Entry 8B9A (electron microscopy, 3.50 A resolution); this record covers chains 4 and 7 of the 23 polymer chains in the assembly.

[Chain 4]
Protein: DNA replication licensing factor MCM4
Organism: Saccharomyces cerevisiae
Notes: EC 3.6.4.12
UniProtKB: P30665 (MCM4_YEAST); numbering as in UniProt (aligned over 1-933)
Sequence (933 residues; numbered 1 to 933; the number before each row is that of its first residue):
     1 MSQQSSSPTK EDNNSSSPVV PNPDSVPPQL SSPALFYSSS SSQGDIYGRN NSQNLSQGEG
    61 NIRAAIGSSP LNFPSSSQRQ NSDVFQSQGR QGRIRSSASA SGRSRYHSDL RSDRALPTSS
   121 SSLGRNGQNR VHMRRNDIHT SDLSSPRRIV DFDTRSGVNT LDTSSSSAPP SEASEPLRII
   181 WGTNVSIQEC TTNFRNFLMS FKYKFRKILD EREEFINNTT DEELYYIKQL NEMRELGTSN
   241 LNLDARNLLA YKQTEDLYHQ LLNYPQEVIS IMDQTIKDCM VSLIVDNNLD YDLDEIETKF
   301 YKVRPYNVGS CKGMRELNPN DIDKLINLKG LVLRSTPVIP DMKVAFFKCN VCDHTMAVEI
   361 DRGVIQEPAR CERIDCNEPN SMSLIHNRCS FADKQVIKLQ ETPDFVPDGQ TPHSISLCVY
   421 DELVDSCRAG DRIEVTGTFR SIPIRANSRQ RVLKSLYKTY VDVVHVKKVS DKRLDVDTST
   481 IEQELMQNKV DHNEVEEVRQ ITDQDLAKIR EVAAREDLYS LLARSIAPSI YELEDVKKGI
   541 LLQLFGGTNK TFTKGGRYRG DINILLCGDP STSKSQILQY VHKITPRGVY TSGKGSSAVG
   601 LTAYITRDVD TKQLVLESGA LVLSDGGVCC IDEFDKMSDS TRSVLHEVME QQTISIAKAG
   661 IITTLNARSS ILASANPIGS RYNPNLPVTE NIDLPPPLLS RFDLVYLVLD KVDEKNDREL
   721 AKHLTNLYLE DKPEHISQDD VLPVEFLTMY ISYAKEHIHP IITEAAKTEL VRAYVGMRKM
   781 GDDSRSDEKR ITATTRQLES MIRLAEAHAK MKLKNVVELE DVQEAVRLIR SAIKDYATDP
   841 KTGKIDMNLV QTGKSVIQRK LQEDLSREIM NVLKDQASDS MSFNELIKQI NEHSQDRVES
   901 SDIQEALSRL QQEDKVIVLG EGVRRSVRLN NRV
Not modelled in the structure: 1-173, 470-500, 607-613, 781-791, 851-933
UniProt features mapped onto this chain:
  - motif: S700 to D703 (Arginine finger)
  - binding site (ATP): G568 to S575
  - modified residue (Phosphoserine): S52, S56, S69
  - mutagenesis: K574 (K574A: Loss of MCM2-7 complex helicase activity)
Bound ions: Zn2+: C349, C352, C371, C376
Ligand contacts: AMP-PNP (ANP; phosphoaminophosphonic acid-adenylate ester): S529, I530, Y531, D569, P570, S571, T572, S573, K574, S575, Q576, E633, N676, L724

[Chain 7]
Protein: DNA replication licensing factor MCM7
Organism: Saccharomyces cerevisiae
Notes: EC 3.6.4.12
UniProtKB: P38132 (MCM7_YEAST); residue numbers follow UniProt; this construct covers 1-845
Sequence (845 residues; numbered 1 to 845; the number before each row is that of its first residue):
     1 MSAALPSIQL PVDYNNLFNE ITDFLVTFKQ DTLSSDATRN ENEDENLDAE NIEQHLLEKG
    61 PKYMAMLQKV ANRELNSVII DLDDILQYQN EKFLQGTQAD DLVSAIQQNA NHFTELFCRA
   121 IDNNMPLPTK EIDYKDDVLD VILNQRRLRN ERMLSDRTNE IRSENLMDTT MDPPSSMNDA
   181 LREVVEDETE LFPPNLTRRY FLYFKPLSQN CARRYRKKAI SSKPLSVRQI KGDFLGQLIT
   241 VRGIITRVSD VKPAVEVIAY TCDQCGYEVF QEVNSRTFTP LSECTSEECS QNQTKGQLFM
   301 STRASKFSAF QECKIQELSQ QVPVGHIPRS LNIHVNGTLV RSLSPGDIVD VTGIFLPAPY
   361 TGFKALKAGL LTETYLEAQF VRQHKKKFAS FSLTSDVEER VMELITSGDV YNRLAKSIAP
   421 EIYGNLDVKK ALLLLLVGGV DKRVGDGMKI RGDINVCLMG DPGVAKSQLL KAICKISPRG
   481 VYTTGKGSSG VGLTAAVMKD PVTDEMILEG GALVLADNGI CCIDEFDKMD ESDRTAIHEV
   541 MEQQTISISK AGINTTLNAR TSILAAANPL YGRYNPRLSP LDNINLPAAL LSRFDILFLM
   601 LDIPSRDDDE KLAEHVTYVH MHNKQPDLDF TPVEPSKMRE YIAYAKTKRP VMSEAVNDYV
   661 VQAYIRLRQD SKREMDSKFS FGQATPRTLL GIIRLSQALA KLRLADMVDI DDVEEALRLV
   721 RVSKESLYQE TNKSKEDESP TTKIFTIIKK MLQETGKNTL SYENIVKTVR LRGFTMLQLS
   781 NCIQEYSYLN VWHLINEGNT LKFVDDGTMD TDQEDSLVST PKLAPQTTAS ANVSAQDSDI
   841 DLQDA
Not modelled in the structure: 1-4, 31-59, 156-189, 213-218, 730-845
UniProt features mapped onto this chain:
  - motif: S592 to D595 (Arginine finger)
  - binding site (ATP): Y423, G463, A465, K466, S467, N568, R593, R687
  - modified residue: T811 (Phosphothreonine), S819 (Phosphoserine), S838 (Phosphoserine)
  - mutagenesis: K466 (K466A: Loss of MCM2-7 complex helicase activity)
Bound ions: Zn2+: C262, C265, C284, C289; Mg2+: S467 (together with AMP-PNP)
Ligand contacts:
  - AMP-PNP (ANP; phosphoaminophosphonic acid-adenylate ester), molecule 1: E421, I422, Y423, N425, D461, P462, G463, V464, A465, K466, S467, Q468, N568, L612, V616
  - AMP-PNP (ANP), molecule 2: M448, E542, R593, P686, R687, L690

[Chain 4 / chain 7 interface]
Residue-residue contacts (113):
  I180(4) - R303(7)
  W181(4) - T261(7)
  W181(4) - E268(7)
  W181(4) - S301(7)
  W181(4) - R303(7)
  W181(4) - A304(7)  hydrophobic
  G182(4) - V138(7)
  G182(4) - I142(7)
  N184(4) - V141(7)
  Y264(4) - R303(7)
  E267(4) - R303(7)  salt bridge
  R315(4) - R341(7)  hydrogen bond (backbone-side chain)
  N318(4) - R341(7)  hydrogen bond
  P319(4) - F307(7)  hydrophobic
  P319(4) - A309(7)  hydrophobic
  I322(4) - F307(7)  hydrophobic
  D323(4) - T302(7)  hydrogen bond
  R362(4) - F299(7)
  R362(4) - M300(7)  hydrogen bond (side chain-backbone)
  Q400(4) - T555(7)
  P403(4) - T556(7)
  P403(4) - N558(7)  hydrogen bond (backbone-side chain)
  D408(4) - D517(7)
  D408(4) - R560(7)  salt bridge
  G409(4) - V514(7)
  G409(4) - D517(7)  hydrogen bond (backbone-side chain)
  P412(4) - L557(7)
  R451(4) - P280(7)
  R451(4) - S282(7)  hydrogen bond
  V452(4) - T277(7)
  V452(4) - F278(7)
  V452(4) - T279(7)
  L453(4) - T277(7)
  L453(4) - F278(7)  hydrogen bond (backbone-backbone)
  K454(4) - R276(7)
  K454(4) - F278(7)
  S455(4) - A254(7)
  S455(4) - V255(7)  hydrogen bond (backbone-backbone)
  S455(4) - S275(7)
  S455(4) - R276(7)  hydrogen bond (backbone-backbone)
  L456(4) - P253(7)
  Y457(4) - P253(7)  hydrogen bond (backbone-backbone)
  Y457(4) - V255(7)  hydrophobic
  Y457(4) - M300(7)
  Y457(4) - F307(7)  hydrophobic
  T459(4) - P253(7)
  P528(4) - D446(7)
  S529(4) - V444(7)
  S529(4) - D446(7)  hydrogen bond (backbone-side chain)
  S529(4) - M448(7)
  I530(4) - M448(7)  hydrophobic
  P570(4) - R687(7)
  S571(4) - T685(7)
  S571(4) - P686(7)
  S571(4) - R687(7)  hydrogen bond (side chain-backbone)
  S575(4) - Q543(7)  hydrogen bond
  Q576(4) - M448(7)
  Q576(4) - K449(7)  hydrogen bond (side chain-backbone)
  Q579(4) - Q543(7)
  Y580(4) - D446(7)  hydrogen bond
  Y580(4) - M448(7)
  K583(4) - G447(7)
  Y590(4) - Q543(7)  hydrogen bond
  Y590(4) - S547(7)
  T591(4) - S549(7)  hydrogen bond
  S592(4) - E539(7)  hydrogen bond
  S592(4) - S547(7)
  K594(4) - T535(7)
  G595(4) - S547(7)
  G595(4) - I548(7)
  G595(4) - S549(7)  hydrogen bond (backbone-backbone)
  G595(4) - K550(7)
  S596(4) - S549(7)
  S597(4) - S549(7)  hydrogen bond (backbone-backbone)
  S597(4) - K550(7)
  G600(4) - S549(7)
  G600(4) - K550(7)
  Y604(4) - M506(7)
  Y604(4) - A551(7)  hydrophobic
  Y604(4) - G552(7)
  L623(4) - N554(7)
  K636(4) - T535(7)
  S680(4) - A589(7)  hydrogen bond (side chain-backbone)
  R681(4) - Q683(7)  hydrogen bond
  D710(4) - R668(7)  salt bridge
  D710(4) - T685(7)
  K711(4) - R668(7)
  V712(4) - R668(7)
  V712(4) - K672(7)
  V712(4) - Q683(7)
  E714(4) - Q669(7)  hydrogen bond
  D717(4) - I665(7)
  D717(4) - R668(7)  salt bridge
  R718(4) - I665(7)
  A721(4) - V661(7)
  A721(4) - Y664(7)  hydrophobic
  A721(4) - L689(7)  hydrophobic
  T725(4) - N657(7)  hydrogen bond (backbone-side chain)
  T725(4) - V661(7)
  N726(4) - N657(7)
  L727(4) - K442(7)
  L727(4) - V444(7)  hydrophobic
  Y728(4) - I450(7)
  Y728(4) - V651(7)
  Y728(4) - M652(7)  hydrogen bond (backbone-backbone)
  L729(4) - V651(7)
  L729(4) - S653(7)
  L729(4) - E654(7)
  L729(4) - N657(7)
  E730(4) - K442(7)  hydrogen bond (backbone-side chain)
  E730(4) - V651(7)
  D731(4) - K442(7)  hydrogen bond (backbone-side chain)
  P733(4) - K442(7)
Interface residues without a listed pair, chain 4 (84 interface residues in all): T183, Q266, E316, L317, Q410, T411, H413, S441, A527, V589, V599, L601, A620, D632, E633, N676, N716, L720, K722, L724, K732
Interface residues without a listed pair, chain 7 (88 interface residues in all): D250, K252, I258, V273, S308, F310, S344, P345, R443, G445, L508, N518, S532, H538, P587, A588, R593, R649, V660, L690, I693, Q697

[Summary]
The interface between chain 4 and chain 7 involves 84 residues on one side and 88 on the other; the contacts
include 28 hydrogen bonds and 4 salt bridges. Polar pairs include E267(4)-R303(7), D408(4)-R560(7) and
D710(4)-R668(7).
Here chain 4 is DNA replication licensing factor MCM4 and chain 7 is DNA replication licensing factor MCM7,
both from Saccharomyces cerevisiae. Entry 8B9A (S. cerevisiae replisome + Ctf4, bound by pol alpha primase.
Complex engaged with a fork DNA ...) was determined by electron microscopy together with 8B9B and 8B9C from
the same study.
